8JWW - chains Z and C of the 35 polymer chains in the assembly; structure by electron microscopy, 3.50 A resolution.

== Chain Z (and C) ==
Protein: Capsid protein G8P
Source organism: Enterobacteria phage M13
Notes: chain C of this document is another copy of the same molecule, construct and numbering; everything in this record applies to it too
UniProt: P69541 (CAPSD_BPM13); residues 1-50 here correspond to UniProt positions 24-73 (UniProt number = residue number + 23)
Chain sequence (50 residues; each row starts with the number of its first residue):
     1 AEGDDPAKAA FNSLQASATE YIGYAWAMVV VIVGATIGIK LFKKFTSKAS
Unresolved in the structure: 1-4

== How chain Z and chain C interact ==
Contacting residue pairs - 16 pairs, chain Z then chain C:
  Trp26(Z) - Pro6(C)  hydrophobic
  Trp26(Z) - Ala7(C)  hydrophobic
  Val30(Z) - Ala10(C)  hydrophobic
  Val33(Z) - Leu14(C)
  Gly34(Z) - Leu14(C)
  Ile37(Z) - Leu14(C)  hydrophobic
  Gly38(Z) - Tyr21(C)  hydrogen bond (backbone-side chain)
  Leu41(Z) - Tyr21(C)  hydrophobic
  Phe42(Z) - Tyr21(C)
  Phe45(Z) - Tyr21(C)  hydrophobic
  Phe45(Z) - Ile22(C)  hydrophobic
  Ala49(Z) - Ala25(C)
  Ala49(Z) - Met28(C)  hydrophobic
  Ala49(Z) - Val29(C)  hydrophobic
  Ser50(Z) - Met28(C)
  Ser50(Z) - Ile32(C)
Interface residues without a listed pair, chain Z (12 interface residues in all): Thr46
Interface residues without a listed pair, chain C (11 interface residues in all): Ala18

== In short ==
12 residues of chain Z and 11 residues of chain C are in contact; the contacts include 1 hydrogen bond. Its
one hydrogen-bonded contact is Gly38(Z)-Tyr21(C).
Chain Z and chain C are both Capsid protein G8P (Enterobacteria phage M13); the structure, top segment of the
bacteriophage M13 mini variant, was determined by electron microscopy.
